7EJA - chains B and G of the 5 polymer chains in the assembly; structure by electron microscopy, 3.60 A resolution.

# Chain B
Name: Guanine nucleotide-binding protein G(I)/G(S)/G(T) subunit beta-1
From: Homo sapiens
UniProtKB: P62873 (GBB1_HUMAN); residue numbers follow UniProt; this construct covers 2-340
Amino-acid sequence (349 residues; numbered -8 to 340; the number before each row is that of its first residue; numbers below 1 keep their minus sign (His-8 is residue -8)):
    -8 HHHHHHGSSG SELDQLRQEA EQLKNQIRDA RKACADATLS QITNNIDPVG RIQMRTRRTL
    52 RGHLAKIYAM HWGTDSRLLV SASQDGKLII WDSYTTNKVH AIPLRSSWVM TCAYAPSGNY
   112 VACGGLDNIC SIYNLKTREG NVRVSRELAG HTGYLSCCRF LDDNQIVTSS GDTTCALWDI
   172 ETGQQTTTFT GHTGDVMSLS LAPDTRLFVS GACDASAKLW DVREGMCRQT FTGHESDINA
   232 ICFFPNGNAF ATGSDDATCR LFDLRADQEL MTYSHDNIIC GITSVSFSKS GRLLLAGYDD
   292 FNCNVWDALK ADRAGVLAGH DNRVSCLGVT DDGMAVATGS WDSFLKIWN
Disordered / not traced: -8 to 6, 28-30
Construct notes: expression tag (-8 to 1)

# Chain G
Name: Guanine nucleotide-binding protein G(I)/G(S)/G(O) subunit gamma-2
From: Homo sapiens
UniProtKB: P59768 (GBG2_HUMAN); numbering as in UniProt (aligned over 1-71)
Amino-acid sequence (71 residues; each row starts with the number of its first residue):
     1 MASNNTASIA QARKLVEQLK MEANIDRIKV SKAAADLMAY CEAHAKEDPL LTPVPASENP
    61 FREKKFFCAI L
Disordered / not traced: 1-8, 63-71

# Chain B / chain G interface
Residue-residue contacts (41):
  Leu14(B) - Leu19(G)  hydrophobic
  Ala21(B) - Arg27(G)  hydrogen bond (backbone-side chain)
  Cys25(B) - Arg27(G)  hydrogen bond
  Cys25(B) - Lys29(G)
  Ala26(B) - Val30(G)  hydrophobic
  Asp27(B) - Lys29(G)
  Asp27(B) - Val30(G)
  Ile33(B) - Met38(G)  hydrophobic
  Thr34(B) - Met38(G)
  Arg48(B) - Arg62(G)  hydrogen bond (side chain-backbone)
  Arg49(B) - Pro60(G)  hydrogen bond (side chain-backbone)
  Arg49(B) - Phe61(G)
  Arg49(B) - Arg62(G)
  Ser84(B) - Phe61(G)
  Tyr85(B) - Pro60(G)
  Tyr85(B) - Phe61(G)  hydrophobic
  Cys218(B) - Gln18(G)  hydrogen bond
  Arg219(B) - Glu22(G)
  Gln220(B) - Glu22(G)
  Thr221(B) - Glu22(G)  hydrogen bond
  Phe235(B) - Tyr40(G)  hydrophobic
  Pro236(B) - Tyr40(G)
  Asn237(B) - Leu37(G)
  Asn237(B) - Tyr40(G)
  Arg256(B) - Arg27(G)
  Arg256(B) - Ile28(G)
  Ala257(B) - Val30(G)  hydrophobic
  Asp258(B) - Ile25(G)
  Ser279(B) - Asp48(G)  hydrogen bond
  Lys280(B) - Asp48(G)
  Ser281(B) - Cys41(G)
  Ser281(B) - His44(G)  hydrogen bond (side chain-backbone)
  Ser281(B) - Ala45(G)
  Ser281(B) - Asp48(G)  hydrogen bond
  Arg283(B) - Leu51(G)
  Leu284(B) - Leu51(G)  hydrophobic
  Gly324(B) - Pro49(G)
  Gly324(B) - Leu50(G)
  Ala326(B) - Phe61(G)  hydrophobic
  Ile338(B) - Phe61(G)  hydrophobic
  Asn340(B) - Asn59(G)  hydrogen bond
Other interface residues (no listed pair), chain B (39 interface residues in all): Ile18, Arg22, Ile37, Met45, Met217, Asp254, Leu261, Gly282, Met325
Other interface residues (no listed pair), chain G (29 interface residues in all): Met21, Ala23, Ser31, Ala33, Ala34, Glu42, Glu47

# Overview
Chain B and chain G form an interface of 39 and 29 residues respectively, with 10 hydrogen bonds. Polar
contacts include Ala21(B)-Arg27(G), Cys25(B)-Arg27(G) and Arg48(B)-Arg62(G).
Chain B is Guanine nucleotide-binding protein G(I)/G(S)/G(T) subunit beta-1 and chain G is Guanine
nucleotide-binding protein G(I)/G(S)/G(O) subunit gamma-2, both from Homo sapiens; the structure, Structure of
the alpha2A-adrenergic receptor GoA signaling complex bound to dexmedetomidine, was determined by electron
microscopy together with 7EJ0, 7EJ8 and 7EJK from the same study.
